PDB entry 8BPX | electron microscopy, 2.09 A resolution | chains x and z of the 67 polymer chains in the assembly

Chain x:
Protein: Gamma carbonic anhydrase-like 2, mitochondrial
Source organism: Arabidopsis thaliana
UniProt: Q9SMN1 (GCAL2_ARATH); numbering as in UniProt (aligned over 1-256)
Sequence (256 residues; row label = number of the first residue in the row):
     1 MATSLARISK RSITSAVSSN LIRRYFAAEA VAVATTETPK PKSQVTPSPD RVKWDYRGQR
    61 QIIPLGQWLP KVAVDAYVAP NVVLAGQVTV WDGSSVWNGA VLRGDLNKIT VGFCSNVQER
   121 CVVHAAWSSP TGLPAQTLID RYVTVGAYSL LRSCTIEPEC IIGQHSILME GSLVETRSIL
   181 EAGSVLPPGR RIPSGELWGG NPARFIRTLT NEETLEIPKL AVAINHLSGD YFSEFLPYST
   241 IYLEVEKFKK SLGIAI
Disordered / not traced: 1-43, 254-256
Small-molecule neighbours: crotonyl coenzyme A (COO): Leu106, Arg152, Met169, Glu170, Val185, Pro187, Pro188, Arg190, Asn201, Pro202, Arg204
Swiss-Prot annotation at these positions:
  - binding site (substrate): Arg103 to Asp105, Gln118, Glu119, Arg152, Gln164, Tyr231
  - binding site (Zn(2+)): His124

Chain z:
Protein: Gamma carbonic anhydrase 1, mitochondrial
Source organism: Arabidopsis thaliana
Notes: EC 4.2.1.-
UniProt: Q9FWR5 (GCA1_ARATH); numbering as in UniProt (aligned over 1-275)
Sequence (275 residues; row label = number of the first residue in the row):
     1 MGTLGRAFYS VGFWIRETGQ ALDRLGCRLQ GKNYFREQLS RHRTLMNVFD KAPIVDKEAF
    61 VAPSASVIGD VHIGRGSSIW YGCVLRGDVN TVSVGSGTNI QDNSLVHVAK SNLSGKVHPT
   121 IIGDNVTIGH SAVLHGCTVE DETFIGMGAT LLDGVVVEKH GMVAAGALVR QNTRIPSGEV
   181 WGGNPARFLR KLTDEEIAFI SQSATNYSNL AQAHAAENAK PLNVIEFEKV LRKKHALKDE
   241 EYDSMLGIVR ETPPELNLPN NILPDKETKR PSNVN
Disordered / not traced: 1, 235-275
Ion coordination: Zn2+: His130 (shared with 2 residues of chain y)
Small-molecule neighbours:
  - phosphatidylcholine (PC7; (7S)-4-hydroxy-N,N,N-trimethyl-9-oxo-7-[(palmitoyloxy)methyl]-3,5,8-trioxa-4-phosphahexacosan-1-aminium 4-oxide): Leu22, Leu25, Arg28, Leu29
  - phosphatidylethanolamine (PTY): Glu17, Thr18, Ala21, Leu22, Arg24, Leu25, Arg28, Arg36
Swiss-Prot annotation at these positions:
  - binding site (substrate): Arg86 to Asp88, Gln101, Asp102, Asn209
  - binding site (Zn(2+)): His107, His130, His135

Interface between chain x and chain z:
Contacting residue pairs (86):
  Pro49(x) with Lys229(z)
  Asp50(x) with Lys229(z)
  Arg51(x) with Lys229(z)
  Val52(x) with Glu226(z); Val230(z), hydrophobic
  Lys53(x) with Glu226(z), hydrogen bond (backbone-side chain)
  Trp54(x) with Leu222(z), hydrophobic; Asn223(z); Glu226(z), hydrogen bond (backbone-side chain); Phe227(z), hydrophobic
  Tyr56(x) with Glu37(z), hydrogen bond; Leu39(z), hydrophobic; Phe227(z), hydrophobic; Val230(z), hydrophobic; Leu231(z)
  Arg57(x) with Glu37(z); Leu39(z); Ser40(z), hydrogen bond (backbone-backbone)
  Arg60(x) with Gln38(z)
  Pro80(x) with Arg41(z); His42(z)
  Asn81(x) with Ser66(z)
  Trp97(x) with Lys110(z)
  Asn98(x) with Ser66(z); Ile68(z)
  Gln118(x) with Lys110(z), hydrogen bond
  Glu119(x) with Val84(z); Arg86(z), salt bridge; Leu105(z); Lys110(z), salt bridge
  Arg120(x) with Gly82(z), hydrogen bond (side chain-backbone); Asn103(z), hydrogen bond
  Ala147(x) with Leu105(z), hydrophobic; His107(z)
  Tyr148(x) with Asn103(z), hydrogen bond (side chain-backbone); Ser131(z), hydrogen bond; Val133(z), hydrophobic
  Gln164(x) with His107(z), hydrogen bond; Val133(z); His135(z)
  His165(x) with Val133(z); Gly148(z); Thr150(z)
  Glu181(x) with Arg170(z), salt bridge
  Gly183(x) with Asn184(z), hydrogen bond (backbone-side chain)
  Lys219(x) with Leu113(z)
  Leu220(x) with Leu113(z)
  Ala223(x) with Ser111(z)
  Leu227(x) with Asp88(z); Lys110(z)
  Tyr231(x) with Met46(z), hydrophobic; Ile68(z); Arg86(z); Asp88(z), hydrogen bond
  Ser233(x) with Phe13(z)
  Glu234(x) with Tyr9(z), hydrogen bond; Phe13(z); Asn47(z); Val48(z); Phe49(z), hydrogen bond (side chain-backbone)
  Phe235(x) with Arg43(z); Met46(z), hydrophobic
  Leu236(x) with Phe13(z), hydrophobic; Glu17(z); Gln20(z); Arg41(z), hydrogen bond (backbone-side chain)
  Pro237(x) with Glu17(z); Arg41(z)
  Tyr238(x) with Gln20(z); Arg24(z); Phe35(z); Arg36(z), hydrogen bond; Arg41(z), hydrogen bond (backbone-side chain)
  Ser239(x) with Arg41(z)
  Thr240(x) with Gln20(z)
  Ile241(x) with Leu39(z), hydrophobic
  Tyr242(x) with Asp23(z), hydrogen bond; Tyr34(z), hydrophobic; Phe35(z), hydrophobic; Leu39(z)
  Glu246(x) with Tyr34(z), hydrogen bond
  Phe248(x) with Phe227(z), hydrophobic
  Lys249(x) with Phe227(z); Leu231(z)
  Leu252(x) with Val224(z), hydrophobic; Phe227(z), hydrophobic
Also at the interface, not in a pair above, chain x (50 interface residues in all): Asp55, Gly58, Gln59, Ile62, Ala182, Glu216, Ile224, Leu243, Val245
Also at the interface, not in a pair above, chain z (53 interface residues in all): Arg16, Arg28, Val89, Leu152, Leu168, Glu228

In short:
50 residues of chain x and 53 residues of chain z are in contact, with 19 hydrogen bonds and 3 salt bridges.
Polar pairs include Glu119(x)-Arg86(z), Glu119(x)-Lys110(z) and Glu181(x)-Arg170(z). Chain x binds crotonyl
coenzyme A. Bound to chain z: phosphatidylcholine and phosphatidylethanolamine.
Here chain x is Gamma carbonic anhydrase-like 2, mitochondrial and chain z is Gamma carbonic anhydrase 1,
mitochondrial, both from Arabidopsis thaliana. Entry 8BPX (Cryo-EM structure of the Arabidopsis thaliana
I+III2 supercomplex (Complete composition)) was determined by electron microscopy (same publication as 8BED,
8BEE, 8BEF, 8BEH, 8BEL, 8BEP, 8BQ5 and 8BQ6).
